PDB entry 3ORV | X-ray diffraction, 1.91 A resolution | chains B and E of the 6 polymer chains in the assembly

# Chain B
Molecule: Methylamine utilization protein mauG
From: Paracoccus denitrificans
Notes: EC 1.-.-.-
UniProt: Q51658 (MAUG_PARDP); residues 1-367 here correspond to UniProt positions 21-387 (UniProt number = residue number + 20)
Chain sequence (373 residues; each row starts with the number of its first residue):
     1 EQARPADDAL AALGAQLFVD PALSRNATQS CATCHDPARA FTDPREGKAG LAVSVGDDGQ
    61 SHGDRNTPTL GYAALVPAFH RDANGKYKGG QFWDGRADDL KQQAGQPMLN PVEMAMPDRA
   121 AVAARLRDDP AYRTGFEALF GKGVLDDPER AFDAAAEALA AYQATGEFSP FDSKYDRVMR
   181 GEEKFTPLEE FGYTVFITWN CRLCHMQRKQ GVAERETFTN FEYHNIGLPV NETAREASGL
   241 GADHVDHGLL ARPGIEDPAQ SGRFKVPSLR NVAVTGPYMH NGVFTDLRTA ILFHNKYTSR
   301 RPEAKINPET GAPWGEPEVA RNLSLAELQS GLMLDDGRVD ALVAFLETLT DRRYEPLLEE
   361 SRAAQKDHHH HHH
Unresolved in the structure: 1-5, 361-373
Glycans and other covalent adducts: heme c (HEC) linked to Cys31, Cys34, Cys201, Cys204
Sequence notes: engineered mutation His294 (Tyr314 in Q51658); expression tag (368-373)
Ion coordination: heme c Fe site 1 near His35 (its only coordinating residue here); Ca2+: Asn66, Thr275, Pro277; heme c Fe site 2: His205, His294
Small-molecule neighbours:
  - heme c (HEC), molecule 1: Gln29, Ser30, His35, Ser54, Val55, Gly56, Arg65, Asn66, Thr67, Pro68, Thr69, Leu70, Gln91, Phe92, Trp93, Arg96, Leu100, Gln103, Ala104, Pro107, Met108, Glu113, Met114, Leu159, Gln163, Lys265
  - heme c (HEC), molecule 2: Trp93, Phe196, Asn200, His205, His224, Ile226, Leu228, Phe264, Val266, Pro267, Leu269, Val272, Tyr278, Met279, His280, Leu287, Ala290, Ile291, His294, Ser324, Glu327, Leu328, Leu334, Leu342, Leu346
Swiss-Prot annotation at these positions:
  - binding site (heme c): Cys31, Cys34, His35, Cys201, Cys204, His205, His280

# Chain E
Molecule: Methylamine dehydrogenase light chain
From: Paracoccus denitrificans
Notes: EC 1.4.99.3; engineered mutation(s): Trp57 is hydroxylated at C7
UniProt: P22619 (DHML_PARDE); residues 1-131 here correspond to UniProt positions 58-188 (UniProt number = residue number + 57)
Chain sequence (137 residues; numbered 1 to 137; the number before each row is that of its first residue):
     1 ADAPAGTDPR AKWVPQDNDI QACDYWRHCS IDGNICDCSG GSLTNCPPGT KLATASWVAS
    61 CYNPTDGQSY LIAYRDCCGY NVSGRCPCLN TEGELPVYRP EFANDIIWCF GAEDDAMTYH
   121 CTISPIVGKA SHHHHHH
Unresolved in the structure: 1-6, 131-137
Cystine bridges: Cys23-Cys88, Cys29-Cys61, Cys36-Cys121, Cys38-Cys86, Cys46-Cys77, Cys78-Cys109
Modified positions: Trp57 (7-hydroxy-l-tryptophan; 0AF)
Sequence notes: expression tag (132-137)
Swiss-Prot annotation at these positions:
  - modified residue: Trp57 (Tryptophylquinone)
  - cross-link: Trp57 to Trp108 (Tryptophan tryptophylquinone (Trp-Trp))

# Chain B / chain E interface
Contacting residue pairs (32; chain B residue first):
  Phe191(B) with Glu101(E)
  Tyr193(B) with Leu71(E)
  Thr194(B) with Glu101(E); Phe102(E)
  Ile197(B) with Ser56(E); Leu71(E), hydrophobic
  Thr198(B) with Ser56(E), hydrogen bond (backbone-side chain); Val58(E); Glu101(E)
  Trp199(B) with Glu101(E), hydrogen bond
  Arg202(B) with Thr54(E), hydrogen bond (side chain-backbone); Ala55(E); Ser56(E); Arg75(E)
  Leu203(B) with Thr54(E); Arg75(E)
  Met206(B) with Val127(E), hydrophobic
  Gln210(B) with Thr44(E), hydrogen bond; Ile126(E)
  Gly211(B) with Ile126(E), hydrogen bond (backbone-backbone); Val127(E); Gly128(E)
  Val212(B) with Tyr70(E), hydrophobic; Ile126(E), hydrophobic; Gly128(E); Lys129(E)
  Ala326(B) with Thr54(E)
  Gln329(B) with Gly111(E)
  Ser330(B) with Phe110(E); Gly111(E), hydrogen bond (backbone-backbone)
  Arg338(B) with Pro100(E); Glu101(E), salt bridge
Also at the interface, not in a pair above, chain B (18 interface residues in all): Val195, Leu332
Also at the interface, not in a pair above, chain E (22 interface residues in all): Arg27, Trp57, Ala73, Trp108, Pro125

# Overview
18 residues of chain B and 22 residues of chain E are in contact, with 6 hydrogen bonds and 1 salt bridge.
Among the polar pairs are Arg338(B)-Glu101(E), Thr198(B)-Ser56(E) and Trp199(B)-Glu101(E). Covalently linked
heme c: at Cys31(B) and Cys201(B).
Chain B is Methylamine utilization protein mauG and chain E is Methylamine dehydrogenase light chain, both
from Paracoccus denitrificans; the structure, Crystal Structure of the Y294H-MauG/pre-Methylamine
Dehydrogenase Complex, was determined by X-ray diffraction.
